PDB entry 6VU6 | X-ray diffraction, 2.10 A resolution | chain A

== Chain A ==
Protein: Adhesin
Organism: Streptococcus sanguinis SK1
Amino-acid sequence (409 residues; each row starts with the number of its first residue):
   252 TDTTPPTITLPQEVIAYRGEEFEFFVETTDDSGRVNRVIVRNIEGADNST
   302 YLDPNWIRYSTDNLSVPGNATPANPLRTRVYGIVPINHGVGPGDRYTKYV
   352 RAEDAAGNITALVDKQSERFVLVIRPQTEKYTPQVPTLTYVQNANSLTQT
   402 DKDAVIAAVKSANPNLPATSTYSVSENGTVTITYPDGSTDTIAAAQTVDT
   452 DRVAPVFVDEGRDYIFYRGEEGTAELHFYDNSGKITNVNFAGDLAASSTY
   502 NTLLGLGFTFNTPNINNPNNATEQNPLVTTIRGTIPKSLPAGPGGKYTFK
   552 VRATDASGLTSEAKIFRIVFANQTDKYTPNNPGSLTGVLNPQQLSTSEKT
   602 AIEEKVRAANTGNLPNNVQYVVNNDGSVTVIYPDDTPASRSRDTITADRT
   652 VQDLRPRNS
Bound ions: Ca2+ site 1: Asp253, Thr255, Asp281, Asp282, Asp355; Ca2+ site 2: Thr379, Tyr382, Asp441; Ca2+ site 3: Asp452, Val454, Asp481, Asn482, Asp556; Ca2+ site 4: Thr575, Tyr578, Asp644
What the authors report for this chain:
  - binding site for N-acetyl-alpha-neuraminic acid: Lys349

== Summary ==
Asp253, Thr255, Asp281, Asp282 and Asp355 coordinate Ca2+ site 1. Thr379, Tyr382 and Asp441 coordinate Ca2+
site 2. From the paper: a binding site for N-acetyl-alpha-neuraminic acid at Lys349.
Chain A is Adhesin (Streptococcus sanguinis SK1); the structure, Sialic acid binding region of Streptococcus
Sanguinis SK1 adhesin bound to 3'sLn, was determined by X-ray diffraction together with 6VS7 and 6VT2 from the
same study.
